Entry 4L63 (X-ray diffraction, 1.80 A resolution); this record covers chains A and D of the 6 polymer chains in the assembly.

Chain A:
Molecule: ECXA
Organism: Escherichia coli
Notes: EC 3.4.24.-
UniProtKB: Q8GAV4 (Q8GAV4_ECOLX); residue numbers follow UniProt; this construct covers 21-285
Sequence (266 residues; numbered 20 to 285; the number before each row is that of its first residue):
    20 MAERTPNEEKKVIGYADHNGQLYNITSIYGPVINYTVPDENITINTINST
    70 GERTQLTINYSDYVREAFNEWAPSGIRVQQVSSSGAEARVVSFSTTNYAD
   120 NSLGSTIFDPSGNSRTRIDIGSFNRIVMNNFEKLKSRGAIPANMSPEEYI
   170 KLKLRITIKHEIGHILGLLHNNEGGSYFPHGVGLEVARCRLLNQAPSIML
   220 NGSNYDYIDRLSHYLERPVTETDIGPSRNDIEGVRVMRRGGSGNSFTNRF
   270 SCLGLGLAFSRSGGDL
Unresolved in the structure: 20, 68-71, 103-107, 279-285
Cystine bridges: C208-C271
Sequence notes: expression tag (20)
Ion coordination: Zn2+: H179, H183, H189
From the paper describing this entry:
  - catalytic residues: E180 (proposed by the authors, not directly observed)
  - Zn2+ coordination: H189

Chain D:
Molecule: ECXB
Organism: Escherichia coli
UniProtKB: Q8GAV3 (Q8GAV3_ECOLX); residues 1-103 here correspond to UniProt positions 23-125 (UniProt number = residue number + 22)
Sequence (112 residues; each row starts with the number of its first residue; numbering starts at 0):
     0 MTPQNITDLCNEYQNTMIYSLNKEIATYTESLAGKREMVIISFSNGATFQ
    50 VEVPGSQHLESQKRPLERMKDTLRAAYFTGIKISKLCAWTNKSPNSIAAI
   100 ELSNLEHHHHHH
Unresolved in the structure: 105-111
Cystine bridges: C9-C86
Sequence notes: initiating methionine (0); expression tag (104-111)

Interface between chain A and chain D:
Contacting residue pairs - 13 pairs, chain A then chain D:
  R23(A) - Y76(D)  hydrogen bond (side chain-backbone)
  R23(A) - F77(D)  hydrogen bond (side chain-backbone)
  R23(A) - T78(D)
  R23(A) - G79(D)
  N26(A) - T78(D)  hydrogen bond (side chain-backbone)
  N26(A) - G79(D)  hydrogen bond (side chain-backbone)
  N26(A) - I80(D)
  R209(A) - F77(D)
  R209(A) - T78(D)
  R209(A) - I80(D)
  L210(A) - F77(D)
  L210(A) - T78(D)
  F278(A) - F77(D)  hydrophobic

Summary:
The chain A/chain D interface involves 5 residues from each chain, with 4 hydrogen bonds. Among the polar
pairs are R23(A)-Y76(D), R23(A)-F77(D) and N26(A)-T78(D). The Zn2+ site is built by H179(A), H183(A) and
H189(A). The paper reports the catalytic residue E180(A); Zn2+ coordination by H189(A).
Chain A is ECXA and chain D is ECXB, both from Escherichia coli; the structure, Apo form of AB5 holotoxin, was
determined by X-ray diffraction together with 4L6T from the same study.
